Entry 7PY8 (electron microscopy, 3.80 A resolution); this record covers chains B and D of the 9 polymer chains in the assembly.

== Chain B ==
Protein: DNA-directed RNA polymerase subunit alpha
Organism: Escherichia coli
Notes: EC 2.7.7.6
UniProt: P0A7Z4 (RPOA_ECOLI); residue numbers follow UniProt; this construct covers 1-329
Chain sequence (329 residues; each row starts with the number of its first residue):
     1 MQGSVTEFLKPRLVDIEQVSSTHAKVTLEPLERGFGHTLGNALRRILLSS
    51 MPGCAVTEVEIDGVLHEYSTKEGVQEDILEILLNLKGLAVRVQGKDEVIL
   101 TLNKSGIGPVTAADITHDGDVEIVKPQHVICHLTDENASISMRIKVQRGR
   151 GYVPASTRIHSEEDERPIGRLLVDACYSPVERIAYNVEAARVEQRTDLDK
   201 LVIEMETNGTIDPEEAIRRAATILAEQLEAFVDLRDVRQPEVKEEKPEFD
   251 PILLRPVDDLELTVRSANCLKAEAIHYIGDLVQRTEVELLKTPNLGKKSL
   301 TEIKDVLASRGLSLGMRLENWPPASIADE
Unresolved in the structure: 1-3, 159-169, 233-329
Swiss-Prot annotation at these positions:
  - region: Glu162 to Glu165 (Required for interaction with Crp at class II promoters)
  - modified residue: Arg265 (ADP-ribosylarginine), Lys297 (N6-acetyllysine), Lys298 (N6-acetyllysine)
  - mutagenesis: Arg45 (R45C: In rpoA112; temperature-sensitive, blocks RNA polymerase assembly), Glu162 to Glu165 (5-fold decrease in CRP-class II promoter-dependent transcription), Glu165 (E165K: 5-fold decrease in CRP-class II promoter-dependent transcription), Arg191 (R191C: In rpoA101; temperature-sensitive)

== Chain D ==
Protein: DNA-directed RNA polymerase subunit beta'
Organism: Escherichia coli
Notes: EC 2.7.7.6
UniProt: P0A8T8 (RPOC_ECO57); residues 1-1407 here = UniProt positions 1-1407
Chain sequence (1407 residues; each row starts with the number of its first residue):
     1 MKDLLKFLKAQTKTEEFDAIKIALASPDMIRSWSFGEVKKPETINYRTFK
    51 PERDGLFCARIFGPVKDYECLCGKYKRLKHRGVICEKCGVEVTQTKVRRE
   101 RMGHIELASPTAHIWFLKSLPSRIGLLLDMPLRDIERVLYFESYVVIEGG
   151 MTNLERQQILTEEQYLDALEEFGDEFDAKMGAEAIQALLKSMDLEQECEQ
   201 LREELNETNSETKRKKLTKRIKLLEAFVQSGNKPEWMILTVLPVLPPDLR
   251 PLVPLDGGRFATSDLNDLYRRVINRNNRLKRLLDLAAPDIIVRNEKRMLQ
   301 EAVDALLDNGRRGRAITGSNKRPLKSLADMIKGKQGRFRQNLLGKRVDYS
   351 GRSVITVGPYLRLHQCGLPKKMALELFKPFIYGKLELRGLATTIKAAKKM
   401 VEREEAVVWDILDEVIREHPVLLNRAPTLHRLGIQAFEPVLIEGKAIQLH
   451 PLVCAAYNADFDGDQMAVHVPLTLEAQLEARALMMSTNNILSPANGEPII
   501 VPSQDVVLGLYYMTRDCVNAKGEGMVLTGPKEAERLYRSGLASLHARVKV
   551 RITEYEKDANGELVAKTSLKDTTVGRAILWMIVPKGLPYSIVNQALGKKA
   601 ISKMLNTCYRILGLKPTVIFADQIMYTGFAYAARSGASVGIDDMVIPEKK
   651 HEIISEAEAEVAEIQEQFQSGLVTAGERYNKVIDIWAAANDRVSKAMMDN
   701 LQTETVINRDGQEEKQVSFNSIYMMADSGARGSAAQIRQLAGMRGLMAKP
   751 DGSIIETPITANFREGLNVLQYFISTHGARKGLADTALKTANSGYLTRRL
   801 VDVAQDLVVTEDDCGTHEGIMMTPVIEGGDVKEPLRDRVLGRVTAEDVLK
   851 PGTADILVPRNTLLHEQWCDLLEENSVDAVKVRSVVSCDTDFGVCAHCYG
   901 RDLARGHIINKGEAIGVIAAQSIGEPGTQLTMRTFHIGGAASRAAAESSI
   951 QVKNKGSIKLSNVKSVVNSSGKLVITSRNTELKLIDEFGRTKESYKVPYG
  1001 AVLAKGDGEQVAGGETVANWDPHTMPVITEVSGFVRFTDMIDGQTITRQT
  1051 DELTGLSSLVVLDSAERTAGGKDLRPALKIVDAQGNDVLIPGTDMPAQYF
  1101 LPGKAIVQLEDGVQISSGDTLARIPQESGGTKDITGGLPRVADLFEARRP
  1151 KEPAILAEISGIVSFGKETKGKRRLVITPVDGSDPYEEMIPKWRQLNVFE
  1201 GERVERGDVISDGPEAPHDILRLRGVHAVTRYIVNEVQDVYRLQGVKIND
  1251 KHIEVIVRQMLRKATIVNAGSSDFLEGEQVEYSRVKIANRELEANGKVGA
  1301 TYSRDLLGITKASLATESFISAASFQETTRVLTEAAVAGKRDELRGLKEN
  1351 VIVGRLIPAGTGYAYHQDRMRRRAAGEAPAAPQVTAEDASASLAELLNAG
  1401 LGGSDNE
Unresolved in the structure: 1-15, 934-947, 1127-1135, 1374-1407
Swiss-Prot annotation at these positions:
  - binding site (Zn(2+)): Cys70, Cys72, Cys85, Cys88, Cys814, Cys888, Cys895, Cys898
  - binding site (Mg(2+)): Asp460, Asp462, Asp464
  - modified residue: Lys972 (N6-acetyllysine)
Ion coordination: Zn2+ site 1: Cys70, Cys72, Cys88; Mg2+: Asp460 (shared with 1 residue of chain R); Zn2+ site 2: Cys814, Cys888, Cys895, Cys898

== Interface between chain B and chain D ==
Pairs across the interface (19):
  Leu48(B) - Arg535(D)
  Leu79(B) - Val526(D)  hydrophobic
  Leu83(B) - Val526(D)
  Leu83(B) - Leu527(D)
  Leu83(B) - Thr528(D)
  Leu83(B) - Arg551(D)
  Asn84(B) - Arg551(D)  hydrogen bond
  Lys86(B) - Thr528(D)
  Tyr152(B) - Arg535(D)
  Tyr152(B) - Leu536(D)
  Tyr152(B) - Leu541(D)  hydrophobic
  Cys176(B) - Arg535(D)  hydrogen bond
  Val180(B) - Arg535(D)
  Glu181(B) - Lys531(D)
  Glu181(B) - Glu532(D)
  Glu181(B) - Arg535(D)  hydrogen bond (backbone-side chain)
  Arg182(B) - Met581(D)  hydrogen bond
  Gln194(B) - Trp409(D)
  Glu206(B) - Lys531(D)  salt bridge
Interface residues without a listed pair, chain B (17 interface residues in all): Glu80, Gly87, Pro154, Arg191, Glu193
Interface residues without a listed pair, chain D (13 interface residues in all): Asp413, Arg538

== In short ==
17 residues of chain B face 13 of chain D across their interface; the contacts include 4 hydrogen bonds and 1
salt bridge. Among the polar pairs are Glu206(B)-Lys531(D), Asn84(B)-Arg551(D) and Cys176(B)-Arg535(D).
Here chain B is DNA-directed RNA polymerase subunit alpha and chain D is DNA-directed RNA polymerase subunit
beta', both from Escherichia coli. Entry 7PY8 (CryoEM structure of E.coli RNA polymerase elongation complex
bound to NusG (NusG-EC in less-swiveled conformation)) was determined by electron microscopy (same publication
as 7PY0, 7PY1, 7PY3, 7PY5, 7PY6, 7PY7 and 4 further entries).
